7SXE - chains A and B of the 4 polymer chains in the assembly; structure by X-ray diffraction, 3.00 A resolution.

Chain A:
Molecule: DNA ligase 1
Source organism: Homo sapiens
Notes: EC 6.5.1.1
Reference sequence: P18858 (DNLI1_HUMAN); numbering as in UniProt (aligned over 261-918)
Sequence (669 residues; row label = number of the first residue in the row):
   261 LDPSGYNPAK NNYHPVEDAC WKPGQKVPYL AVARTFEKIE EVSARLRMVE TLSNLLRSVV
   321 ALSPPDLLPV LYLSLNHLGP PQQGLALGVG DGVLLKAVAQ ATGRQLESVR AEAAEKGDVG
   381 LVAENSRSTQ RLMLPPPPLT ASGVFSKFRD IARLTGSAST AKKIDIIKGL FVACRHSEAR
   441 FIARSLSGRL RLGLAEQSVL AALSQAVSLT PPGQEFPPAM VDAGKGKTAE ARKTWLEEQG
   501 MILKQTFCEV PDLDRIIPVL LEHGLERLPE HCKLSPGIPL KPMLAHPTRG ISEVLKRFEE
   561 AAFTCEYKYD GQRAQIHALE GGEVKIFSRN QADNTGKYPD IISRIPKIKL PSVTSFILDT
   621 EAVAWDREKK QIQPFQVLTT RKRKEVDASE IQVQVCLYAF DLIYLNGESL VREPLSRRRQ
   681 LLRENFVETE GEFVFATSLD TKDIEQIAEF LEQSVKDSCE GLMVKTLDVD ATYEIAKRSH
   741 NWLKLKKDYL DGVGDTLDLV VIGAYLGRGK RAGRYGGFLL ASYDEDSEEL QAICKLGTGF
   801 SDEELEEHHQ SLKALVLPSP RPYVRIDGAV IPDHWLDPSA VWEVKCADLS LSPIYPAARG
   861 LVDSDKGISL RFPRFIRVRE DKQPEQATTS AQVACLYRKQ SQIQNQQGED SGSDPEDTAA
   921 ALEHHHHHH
Unresolved in the structure: 388-392, 904-929
Construct notes: conflict Ala346 (Glu in P18858), Ala592 (Glu in P18858); expression tag (919-929)
Ligand contacts: adenosine monophosphate (AMP): Ala545, Glu566, Tyr567, Lys568, Tyr569, Gln572, Arg573, Arg589, Glu621, Phe660, Ala696, Met723, Lys725, Trp742, Lys744
What the authors report for this chain:
  - binding site for DNA chain 1 (chain B): Phe635

Chain B:
Molecule: DNA chain 1
Sequence (11 nucleotides; numbered 3 to 13; the number before each row is that of its first residue):
     3 GCTGATGCGT G

Interface between chain A and chain B:
Contacting residue pairs (21):
  Leu347(A) with DC10(B), phosphate contact
  Gly348(A) with DG9(B), phosphate contact; DC10(B), hydrogen bond to the phosphate
  Val349(A) with DC10(B), phosphate contact
  Gly350(A) with DG9(B), phosphate contact
  Asp351(A) with DG9(B), phosphate contact
  Asp570(A) with DG13(B), phosphate contact
  Gly571(A) with DG13(B), sugar contact
  Gln572(A) with DT12(B), phosphate contact; DG13(B), phosphate contact
  Arg573(A) with DG13(B), hydrogen bond to the phosphate
  Ser588(A) with DT12(B), hydrogen bond to the phosphate
  Arg589(A) with DG13(B), phosphate contact
  Asn590(A) with DT12(B), hydrogen bond to the phosphate
  Ala592(A) with DT12(B), phosphate contact
  Asn594(A) with DT12(B), phosphate contact
  Phe635(A) with DT12(B), base contact; DG13(B), sugar contact
  Arg643(A) with DG11(B), hydrogen bond to the base; DT12(B), sugar contact
  Phe872(A) with DG13(B), base contact
Also at the interface, not in a pair above, chain A (21 interface residues in all): Ala346, Gly352, Glu720, Arg871

In short:
21 residues of chain A and 5 residues of chain B are in contact; the contacts include 5 hydrogen bonds. Among
the polar pairs are Arg643(A)-DG11(B), Gly348(A)-DC10(B) and Arg573(A)-DG13(B). Ligands of chain A: adenosine
monophosphate. The paper reports a binding site for DNA chain 1 (chain B) at Phe635(A).
Chain A is DNA ligase 1 (Homo sapiens) and chain B is DNA chain 1; the structure, Crystal structure of ligase
I with nick duplexes containing cognate G:T, was determined by X-ray diffraction together with 7SUM and 7SX5
from the same study.
